Entry 6YWV (electron microscopy, 3.03 A resolution); this record covers chains A and L of the 43 polymer chains in the assembly.

# Chain A
Molecule: 23 S rRNA
Source organism: Neurospora crassa OR74A
Sequence (3464 nucleotides; each row starts with the number of its first residue; note: 28 numbers in that range are skipped by the numbering (no residue carries them; nothing is unmodelled there); a row labelled like 1655A-1655Z holds insertion residues (1655A, then the next letters in order)):
     1 AAAUGUAAUG GAUAUAAAGC UUAUGUUUAU AUAUAUAGAC AUAUAUAAGU AUAUAAAGAG
    61 ACUACUACCA AUAGCUACAC UAUGUAUUAA GGAGAGUAUA ACUUAAUUUA UGUUUAUGAU
   121 UUUAUCAUAC CCCUAAAAAU GACACCGAGG AGCAAGGGUC GGGUUAGCAU CCUGGUUCGU
   181 ACACCUUGGU GACCUAGGCU AGUACCAGGU CCCCCUCUAA GGGACUUGUC CCCCUCUAAG
   241 GGACUUGCGU CGGUCCUAUC CUAGGCCGAA UAGGUGAAUA AAUACUUACG GACGGCCUUG
   301 GUCUGUCCUA GAGGUUAUCA ACAUAUGAAC UCUUAGAGAA AUUACUUAAU AAACGAAGUG
   361 AAUUGAAAUA UCUUAUUAAC UUCAGGAAAA GAAAUCAAAC GAGAUUCUAU GAUUAGUGUG
   421 AACGAAAAUA GAGCAGCCUA UUAAAAUAAG UAAAAUGGCU UUAAAGCUGU UUGAAUAUUG
   481 UGGGGAACCU UCCUCAAAGG CUAAAUAUAA UACAUGAGUU ACAGAGAAAA GUACCGUGAG
   541 GGAAAGCUUU GAAAUAGUAG UUUUAUAAGC AGCUCAAGCA AUAAGAAAGC GAGAGCGUAC
   601 CUUUUGCAUA AUGGGUCACC AAGUUAAUUU UAGAUGCGAG CGAAUUUAUU UAUGUUUUUA
   661 CUGAUUAAAC AAUAUAAUGA AUCAUAAUUA UUUUUGUAAC GAGUAUUAGU AUUAAAUCUU
   721 AAUUUAAUAU UAGUAUAAGU UUUCAGUAUG GCGGCUACAU AGCAUAAUCU AUGCAGCCAG
   781 CCAAUAAUUG GAUUUCCAAU CCAAUUUCGG UAAUAAAUAG AUGUGCAUAG UUAAACCGAU
   841 CAUUAAAAUA AUGAAUAGUG UCUAAAGUUA GACCCGAAGC CUGGUGAUCU UACUAUAGUC
   901 AGGACUAUAA AGGUCCGAAC GGGUUAUCGU UGCAAAGAUA UCCGAAGAAC UAUGGUAAGC
   961 GAGUGAAAGA CAACACUGAC UAGGAUAGCU GGUUUUCUGC GAAACCUAUA AUAGUAGGCA
  1021 AUUUAAGUAA CAUCUUAGUA GGUACAGAAC UUAAUCUCAG ACAAGAUGUA GAUUUUCAUA
  1081 CCUAUGUUUA GGUAUGAAAU GCAUUUUUUU UUGUAUACAU CGGGGGAUCG UGAAGAUUUU
  1141 AUCGGUGAGU AUGUAGACUC GGAAUGACAA AGAUGAAUCU UGAAUAAUCA GACAUAGAAU
  1201 GAUAAGGUUG UAUGUCAAAA GGGAAACAGC CCAGAACAAG AGUUAAGGUU CCAAAAUUAU
  1261 UAUUAAGUGA AAUAAAGAAA GUUUUUAUAU AAGUCGACAA GAAGAUGGGC UUGGAAGCAG
  1321 CCAUAAUUUA AAGAUCUCGU AACAGAGCAC UUGUUAAAUC UUAAAAGCAU CGAAAAUUUA
  1381 ACGGAUCUAA AUAAUAUACC GAAACCUUGU CCAUAUGUAA CAUUAGUAAU AAUAUGCUAU
  1441 UAAUGUUAUU UGAUGGGGUA GCAGAACGUU GAGUGAAUCU UAGAUUUUUU UUUUAUAACU
  1501 AAAUAUAGAU GAUAACUCAA GUGAGAAUGG UGACAUGAGU AACAAAAAAG AGUUUAAGGU
  1561 ACCUAAAAGG UAUCUUAGAG UCUCGCCUAA AGCUUAUGGC UACGUCAAGU AACGGCCUCU
  1621 AAGUUUAUAA UCUGAAGAUU AUGACGAUGA GAAAA
1655A-1655Z UAACGCGCAGAAGUGCGCUGCUUUGA
1656A-1656B UA
  1676 CUU
  1687 AUGGUACCAA CAUUUAAAAG UGAAAAUUGU GCAGGAAGGA UCAGUAUCCU UUCAUUCUUA
  1747 UGUGGGGGAG UGGACAAAAC UGAACAGAGU GUAUCUGAAC ACAGAUGAGU CCACACCCCC
  1807 CCCCAUGUAA UGAAUGAAUG ACAAACCGUA CCUAGAAUCU GAAACAAGUA AGCUAGUAGA
  1867 GAAUACGAAG GCGUGAAUGA GAUAACAAUC AUAAAGGAAC UCGGCAAACU AACUACCGUA
  1927 ACUUAGGGAU AAGGAGAGCU CAUUAGUCUC GAUUAAUACG AGUAAAAAGG AAGAAGCAUG
  1987 GAAUAUUGUU GUACGACUGU UUAAUUAAAA CAAAGCACUU UGCAAAAAGA CGAUAAGUCU
  2047 AAGUAUUGAG UGUGAUUUCU GCCCGAUGCC GGCUGGUUAA CGAAUUUUCU AAAUUGAAAA
  2107 AAAAUUUGGU UUCAGAGGAA CCCCCGGUUA AUGGCGGCCU UAGCGUGAGG GUCCUAAGGU
  2167 AGCGAAAUGC CUUGGCCGUU AAAUGCGGUC UUGCAUGAAU GAUGUAACGA UACAACAGCU
  2227 GUCUCUAUGA UUGACUCAGU GAAAUUGGAA UAACUGUGCA GAUACAGUUU ACCUCUAGUU
  2287 AGACGAGAAG ACCCUAUGCA GCUUUACUGU UACUAAUUAU UGAAUACGAU UCUGAAAAUU
  2347 UCCAGUGUAA AAGGUAAUCG AUAAGAUAUA AUUGAAACAC CUUUAUUUUU CUAUCGUAUU
  2407 AUUAAACCUU AAAUUAAGGA ACAAUUGUUA GAAGACAGUU UAUGCGGGGC ACAGGCCCCA
  2467 UAAAGAGUAA AUGGGUGUGU CUAAAAUUUA UAAAUUUAUG UUUGCAAUUU UUUAUAGUGA
  2527 UUAUAUAUCA AAUCAUCUUU AUGCUAUUCA UAGAGUGUAU UUAUUAUAUU CCUUGGGUAC
  2587 AGUAUAAAAA UUAUAUAUGU AUUAAUUUAC AUAUAUUUUU UCUAAGAAAU UAGGUAAGAU
  2647 UUUGUUUAUA GAGAAAUUAG AUGUAAAAAA AAAAUCUUAU GAGGGCGGUA UUUAAUAAUC
  2707 CGCUUCUAAU AUUUUUUUGU AGUUAUUAUU AUAAAUUUAA UAAUAAUCAU GUUUAUUACU
  2767 UAAAAAGCUU AAUGGCUUAA UCUUGCCUUA CUGUUUGAUU AACAACAAAU CUUACAGUCG
  2827 CGUAAGCGGG GCAUAGGAUC ACAAGAUACA AAAAGGAAAG AUCUUGGAUU UUUGGAAAAG
  2887 CUACGCUAGG GAUAACAGGC UAAUUUGCGC AAGAGUGUAC AAAAUGAGUG CGCGGUUUGG
  2947 CACCUCGAUG UCGGCUUGAC UAAUCCUCAU GGAUGCAGAA ACUAUGUAGG GUACGACUGU
  3007 UCGUCGAUUA AAAAGUUACA UGAGCUGGGU UAAAUACGUC GUGAGACAGU AUGGUUUCUA
  3067 UCUUCUAGAG GGAAUUAGAA UAUAAUAAGG AUUAACCUUU GUACGAAAGG AACAUGGGGU
  3127 ACUAUUGUUA UACCUAGUUG UAUAACAGUU UUAUUAACCU CUGGUUUACC UGUUGUUUAU
  3187 GUGCCUUAUA UUAAUUUCAU GUGUGAUGCU CCGCAAGGAU AUUACAGGGA UGUUACCGUC
  3247 ACUUGAGUAA AUACAAUAGC AUAAGCAUGG CAGGAAAGCU AAGUUAGUCA AAAAUAAGUG
  3307 CUGAAAGCAU AUAGGCACGA AAUUUACCUU AAGAUAUUUC UUAAAUAUAC GUAAGAAAAU
  3367 AUUACGUUAA UAGGCUUAGU UUGUAAUAAU CUAGAGAUUU UAAGGAACUA AGUACUAAUU
  3427 UUAUAAAAAA CUGAAUGAUU AAUAUAUCUU ACAUUUUC
Unresolved in the structure: 1-4, 35-40, 121-309, 646-817, 1084-1089, 1126-1138, 1433-1437, 1655A-1655Z, 1656A-1656B, 1687, 1728-1828, 1918-1919, 1943-1980, 2066-2207, 2336-2398, 2449-2459, 2493-2504, 2525-2528, 2557-2579, 2599-2628, 2695-2703, 2738-2743, 3138-3147, 3194-3231, 3391-3407, 3460-3464
Bound ions: Mg2+ site 1 near A105 (its only coordinating residue here); Mg2+ site 2 near A328 (its only coordinating residue here); Mg2+ site 3 near A335 (its only coordinating residue here); Mg2+ site 4: A335, G336; K+ site 1 near A367 (its only coordinating residue here); Mg2+ site 5 near G411 (its only coordinating residue here); K+ site 2 near A415 (its only coordinating residue here); Mg2+ site 6: A453, G466; Mg2+ site 7 near A453 (its only coordinating residue here); K+ site 3 near A465 (its only coordinating residue here); Mg2+ site 8: A486, A2859; Mg2+ site 9 near A497 (its only coordinating residue here); 99 more Mg2+ sites not listed; 19 more K+ sites not listed
Small-molecule neighbours:
  - NAD (nicotinamide-adenine-dinucleotide): A2755, G2757, U2759, U2760
  - spermine (SPM): U1249, U1250, C1251, A1270, A1271, C1382, G1383, G1384, A1385, U1392

# Chain L
Protein: 50S ribosomal protein L17
Source organism: Neurospora crassa OR74A
UniProtKB: Q1K8C8 (Q1K8C8_NEUCR); residues 1-193 here = UniProt positions 1-193
Amino-acid sequence (193 residues; each row starts with the number of its first residue):
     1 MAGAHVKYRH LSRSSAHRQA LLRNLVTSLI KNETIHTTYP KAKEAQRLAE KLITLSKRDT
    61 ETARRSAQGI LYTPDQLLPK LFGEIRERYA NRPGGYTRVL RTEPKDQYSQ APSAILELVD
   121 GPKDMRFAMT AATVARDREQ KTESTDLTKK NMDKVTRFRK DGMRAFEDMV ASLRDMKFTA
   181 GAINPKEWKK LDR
Unresolved in the structure: 1

# Interface between chain A and chain L
Residue-residue contacts - 140 pairs, chain A then chain L:
  A1548(A) with His17(L), stacking on the base; Ala20(L), base contact
  A1549(A) with Arg13(L), hydrogen bond to the sugar; His17(L), sugar contact; Leu21(L), sugar contact
  G1550(A) with Leu21(L), sugar contact; Leu25(L), sugar contact; Lys41(L), salt bridge to the phosphate
  A1551(A) with Ser28(L), sugar contact; Asn32(L), hydrogen bond to the sugar; Ile35(L), sugar contact; His36(L), phosphate contact; Thr37(L), hydrogen bond to the phosphate; Lys105(L), phosphate contact
  G1552(A) with Ile35(L), phosphate contact; His36(L), hydrogen bond to the phosphate; Lys105(L), salt bridge to the phosphate
  C1562(A) with Ala180(L), sugar contact; Gly181(L), phosphate contact
  C1563(A) with Ala180(L), sugar contact; Gly181(L), phosphate contact
  C1574(A) with Gln107(L), phosphate contact
  U1575(A) with Gln107(L), phosphate contact
  C1582(A) with Lys31(L), sugar contact
  U1583(A) with Asn24(L), hydrogen bond to the sugar; Tyr72(L), sugar contact; Thr73(L), sugar contact
  C1584(A) with Ala20(L), sugar contact; Asn24(L), hydrogen bond to the sugar; Tyr72(L), sugar contact
  A1882(A) with Asp106(L), base contact; Tyr108(L), stacking on the base
  U1884(A) with Tyr108(L), hydrogen bond to the base
  G1885(A) with Ser109(L), hydrogen bond to the sugar
  A1886(A) with Thr38(L), phosphate contact; Ala111(L), sugar contact
  G1887(A) with Leu11(L), phosphate contact; Ser12(L), base contact; Thr38(L), hydrogen bond to the phosphate; Pro40(L), sugar contact; Lys41(L), phosphate contact
  A1888(A) with Arg9(L), salt bridge to the phosphate; Ser12(L), hydrogen bond to the base
  U1889(A) with Val6(L), phosphate contact; His10(L), base contact; Leu11(L), base contact; Ser12(L), hydrogen bond to the base
  A1890(A) with Ala2(L), phosphate contact
  A1891(A) with Ala2(L), hydrogen bond to the phosphate
  U2234(A) with Ala2(L), phosphate contact; Gly3(L), phosphate contact
  G2235(A) with Gly3(L), phosphate contact; Ala4(L), hydrogen bond to the phosphate
  A2236(A) with His10(L), salt bridge to the phosphate
  U2237(A) with His10(L), salt bridge to the phosphate; Arg13(L), sugar contact; Arg18(L), salt bridge to the phosphate
  U2238(A) with Ser12(L), phosphate contact; Arg13(L), phosphate contact
  A2244(A) with Tyr108(L), hydrogen bond to the sugar; Ser109(L), sugar contact
  G2245(A) with Tyr108(L), base contact
  U3173(A) with Lys7(L), salt bridge to the phosphate; Ser15(L), hydrogen bond to the phosphate; Arg18(L), sugar contact
  A3174(A) with Tyr8(L), stacking on the base; Arg9(L), hydrogen bond to the base; Ser15(L), hydrogen bond to the phosphate; Arg18(L), salt bridge to the phosphate; Gln19(L), sugar contact; Leu22(L), base contact; Glu44(L), hydrogen bond to the base; Arg47(L), hydrogen bond to the base
  A3185(A) with Asp75(L), hydrogen bond to the sugar
  U3186(A) with Asp75(L), sugar contact
  U3268(A) with Arg65(L), phosphate contact; Gln68(L), hydrogen bond to the sugar
  A3269(A) with Arg65(L), sugar contact; Gln68(L), hydrogen bond to the sugar; Gly69(L), sugar contact
  A3270(A) with Arg23(L), hydrogen bond to the phosphate; Gly69(L), sugar contact
  C3272(A) with Ala16(L), phosphate contact
  G3284(A) with Ala4(L), sugar contact; His5(L), sugar contact
  C3285(A) with Ala2(L), hydrogen bond to the sugar; Gly3(L), sugar contact; Ala4(L), sugar contact
  G3357(A) with Arg101(L), salt bridge to the phosphate
  U3358(A) with Tyr39(L), hydrogen bond to the phosphate; Arg101(L), salt bridge to the phosphate
  A3359(A) with Tyr39(L), phosphate contact
  A3363(A) with His5(L), hydrogen bond to the base
  U3373(A) with Lys150(L), hydrogen bond to the base
  G3379(A) with Arg47(L), phosphate contact; Glu50(L), hydrogen bond to the sugar; Gly95(L), base contact
  G3380(A) with Arg47(L), phosphate contact; Glu50(L), sugar contact; Lys51(L), salt bridge to the phosphate; Pro93(L), hydrogen bond to the base; Gly94(L), sugar contact; Gly95(L), hydrogen bond to the sugar
  C3381(A) with Lys51(L), salt bridge to the phosphate; Thr54(L), hydrogen bond to the phosphate; Gly94(L), sugar contact
  G3410(A) with Thr62(L), hydrogen bond to the sugar
  G3411(A) with Arg58(L), sugar contact; Thr60(L), hydrogen bond to the phosphate; Thr62(L), phosphate contact
  A3412(A) with Arg58(L), salt bridge to the phosphate
  C3421(A) with Arg92(L), hydrogen bond to the phosphate; Pro93(L), sugar contact; Gly94(L), hydrogen bond to the sugar; Gly95(L), hydrogen bond to the sugar; Arg157(L), salt bridge to the phosphate; Phe158(L), sugar contact
  U3422(A) with Arg92(L), salt bridge to the phosphate; Gly95(L), sugar contact; Thr97(L), hydrogen bond to the sugar; Arg98(L), hydrogen bond to the phosphate
  A3423(A) with Arg98(L), salt bridge to the phosphate; Arg126(L), salt bridge to the phosphate; Lys154(L), salt bridge to the phosphate
  A3424(A) with Arg126(L), salt bridge to the phosphate
  U3425(A) with Arg126(L), base contact; Leu147(L), sugar contact; Lys150(L), base contact; Asn151(L), hydrogen bond to the base; Lys154(L), hydrogen bond to the base
  U3426(A) with Thr145(L), hydrogen bond to the base; Leu147(L), sugar contact; Thr148(L), hydrogen bond to the base; Asn151(L), hydrogen bond to the base
  U3427(A) with Thr133(L), base contact; Arg136(L), hydrogen bond to the base; Thr145(L), base contact; Pro185(L), hydrogen bond to the sugar; Trp188(L), base contact
  U3428(A) with Lys189(L), hydrogen bond to the base
Also at the interface, not in a pair above, chain A (59 interface residues in all): G3271, A3413
Also at the interface, not in a pair above, chain L (85 interface residues in all): Ser14, Gln46, Leu55, Ala63, Tyr96, Val99, Gln110, Val119, Asp137

# In short
Chain A and chain L form an interface of 59 and 85 residues respectively; the contacts include 46 hydrogen
bonds, 19 salt bridges and 3 aromatic stacking contacts. Polar contacts include U1884(A)-Tyr108(L),
A1888(A)-Ser12(L) and U1889(A)-Ser12(L). Ligands of chain A: NAD and spermine.
Chain A is 23 S rRNA and chain L is 50S ribosomal protein L17, both from Neurospora crassa OR74A; the
structure, The structure of the Atp25 bound assembly intermediate of the mitoribosome from Neurospora crassa,
was determined by electron microscopy, deposited together with 6YW5, 6YWE, 6YWS, 6YWX and 6YWY.
